6N3V - chains A and B; structure by X-ray diffraction, 1.45 A resolution.

Chain A (and B):
Molecule: Histidine triad nucleotide-binding protein 1
Source organism: Homo sapiens
Notes: chain B of this document is another copy of the same molecule, construct and numbering; everything in this record applies to it too
UniProt: P49773 (HINT1_HUMAN); residues 1-126 here = UniProt positions 1-126
Amino-acid sequence (129 residues; row label = number of the first residue in the row; numbers below 1 keep their minus sign (Ser-2 is residue -2)):
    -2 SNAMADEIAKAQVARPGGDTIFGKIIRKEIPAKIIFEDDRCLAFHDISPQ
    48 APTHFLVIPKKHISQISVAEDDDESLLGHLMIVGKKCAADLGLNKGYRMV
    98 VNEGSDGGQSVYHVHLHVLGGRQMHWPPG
Not modelled in the structure: -2 to 11 (chain B: -2 to 14)
Construct notes: expression tag (-2 to 0)
Residues lining bound ligands: 5'-O-(ethylcarbamoyl)guanosine (KB7): Ile18, Phe19, Ile22, Phe41, His42, Asp43, Ile44, Ser45, His51, Leu53, Asn99, Gly105, Gln106, Ser107, Val108, His112, His114
Curated features (UniProtKB/Swiss-Prot):
  - motif: His110 to His114 (Histidine triad motif)
  - active site: His112 (Tele-AMP-histidine intermediate)
  - binding site (AMP): Asp43, Ile44, Asn99, Gly105 to Ser107, His112 to His114
  - modified residue: Ala2 (N-acetylalanine), Lys21 (N6-acetyllysine), Lys30 (N6-acetyllysine), Ser45 (Phosphoserine), Ser72 (Phosphoserine)
  - natural variant: Arg37 (R37P: In NMAN), His51 (H51R: In NMAN), Cys84 (C84R: In NMAN), Gly89 (G89V: In NMAN), Gly93 (G93D: In NMAN), His112 (H112N: In NMAN)
  - mutagenesis: Phe33 (F33S: Loss of SUMO-specific isopeptidase activity), Glu34 (E34K: Reduced SUMO-specific isopeptidase activity), Cys38 (C38R: No effect on SUMO-specific isopeptidase activity), Asp43 (D43N: Approximately 50-fold increased affinity for tryptamine adenosine phosphoramidate), Ile44 (I44F: Approximately 10-fold increased affinity for tryptamine adenosine phosphoramidate; I44W: Approximately 30-fold increased affinity for tryptamine adenosine phosphoramidate), His51 (H51A: No effect on affinity for 3-indolepropionic acyl-adenylate but a 13.8-fold increased affinity for tryptamine adenosine phosphoramidate monoester), Lys57 (K57N: Loss of SUMO-specific isopeptidase activity), Val97 (V97D: Loss of dimerization. Strongly reduced adenosine 5'-monophosphoramidase activity ...), Gly105 (G105A: Reduces adenosine 5'-monophosphoramidase activity), Ser107 (S107A: Reduces adenosine 5'-monophosphoramidase activity), His110 (H110A: No significant effect on affinity for 3-indolepropionic acyl-adenylate and tryptamine adenosine phosphoramidate monoester), His114 (H114A: Nearly abolishes adenosine 5'-monophosphoramidase activity ...), 1 further mutagenesis entry in UniProt

How chain A and chain B interact:
Residue-residue contacts (101):
  Arg37(A) - Glu71(B)  salt bridge
  Gln47(A) - Trp123(B)
  Gln47(A) - Pro124(B)
  His51(A) - Trp123(B)
  Ile63(A) - Lys82(B)
  Ile63(A) - Tyr94(B)
  Ser64(A) - Lys82(B)  hydrogen bond (backbone-side chain)
  Ser64(A) - Tyr94(B)  hydrogen bond
  Ala66(A) - Ile79(B)  hydrophobic
  Ala66(A) - Lys82(B)  hydrogen bond (backbone-side chain)
  Glu67(A) - Ile79(B)
  Asp68(A) - Ile79(B)
  Asp68(A) - Lys83(B)  salt bridge
  Glu71(A) - Glu71(B)
  Glu71(A) - Ser72(B)
  Glu71(A) - Gly75(B)
  Glu71(A) - His76(B)  salt bridge
  Glu71(A) - Ile79(B)
  Ser72(A) - Glu71(B)
  Ser72(A) - Ser72(B)
  Leu74(A) - Met78(B)
  Leu74(A) - Ile79(B)  hydrophobic
  Gly75(A) - Glu71(B)
  Gly75(A) - Gly75(B)
  His76(A) - Glu71(B)  salt bridge
  Met78(A) - Ile63(B)  hydrophobic
  Met78(A) - Leu74(B)  hydrophobic
  Met78(A) - Met78(B)  hydrophobic
  Met78(A) - Val98(B)  hydrophobic
  Ile79(A) - Ala66(B)  hydrophobic
  Ile79(A) - Glu67(B)
  Ile79(A) - Glu71(B)
  Ile79(A) - Leu74(B)  hydrophobic
  Lys82(A) - Ile63(B)
  Lys82(A) - Ser64(B)  hydrogen bond (side chain-backbone)
  Lys82(A) - Ala66(B)  hydrogen bond (side chain-backbone)
  Lys83(A) - Asp68(B)  salt bridge
  Lys92(A) - Gly101(B)
  Lys92(A) - Ser102(B)  hydrogen bond (backbone-backbone)
  Lys92(A) - Asp103(B)  hydrogen bond (backbone-backbone)
  Gly93(A) - Glu100(B)
  Gly93(A) - Asp103(B)
  Tyr94(A) - Ile63(B)
  Tyr94(A) - Ser64(B)
  Tyr94(A) - Asn99(B)
  Tyr94(A) - Glu100(B)  hydrogen bond (backbone-backbone)
  Tyr94(A) - Gly104(B)
  Arg95(A) - Val97(B)
  Arg95(A) - Val98(B)
  Arg95(A) - Asn99(B)  hydrogen bond
  Arg95(A) - Gly104(B)  hydrogen bond (side chain-backbone)
  Arg95(A) - Pro125(B)  hydrogen bond (side chain-backbone)
  Arg95(A) - Gly126(B)
  Met96(A) - Met96(B)
  Met96(A) - Val97(B)
  Met96(A) - Val98(B)  hydrogen bond (backbone-backbone)
  Val97(A) - Arg95(B)
  Val97(A) - Met96(B)
  Val98(A) - Arg95(B)
  Val98(A) - Met96(B)  hydrogen bond (backbone-backbone)
  Asn99(A) - Tyr94(B)
  Asn99(A) - Arg95(B)  hydrogen bond
  Asn99(A) - Trp123(B)
  Glu100(A) - Gly93(B)
  Glu100(A) - Tyr94(B)  hydrogen bond (backbone-backbone)
  Ser102(A) - Lys92(B)  hydrogen bond (backbone-backbone)
  Ser102(A) - Gln120(B)  hydrogen bond (backbone-side chain)
  Asp103(A) - Lys92(B)  hydrogen bond (backbone-backbone)
  Asp103(A) - Gly93(B)
  Asp103(A) - Arg119(B)
  Asp103(A) - Gln120(B)  hydrogen bond (backbone-side chain)
  Asp103(A) - Met121(B)  hydrogen bond (backbone-backbone)
  Gly104(A) - Tyr94(B)
  Gly104(A) - Arg95(B)  hydrogen bond (backbone-side chain)
  His114(A) - Trp123(B)
  Arg119(A) - Asp103(B)
  Arg119(A) - Gly126(B)  hydrogen bond (side chain-backbone)
  Gln120(A) - Ser102(B)  hydrogen bond (side chain-backbone)
  Gln120(A) - Asp103(B)  hydrogen bond (side chain-backbone)
  Met121(A) - Asp103(B)  hydrogen bond (backbone-backbone)
  Met121(A) - Pro125(B)
  Met121(A) - Gly126(B)
  His122(A) - Gly126(B)  hydrogen bond (backbone-backbone)
  Trp123(A) - Gln47(B)
  Trp123(A) - Asn99(B)
  Trp123(A) - His114(B)
  Pro124(A) - Gln47(B)
  Pro124(A) - Arg119(B)
  Pro124(A) - Gly126(B)
  Pro125(A) - Arg95(B)  hydrogen bond (backbone-side chain)
  Pro125(A) - Val97(B)  hydrophobic
  Pro125(A) - Met121(B)
  Pro125(A) - Pro125(B)
  Pro125(A) - Gly126(B)
  Gly126(A) - Arg95(B)
  Gly126(A) - Arg119(B)  hydrogen bond (backbone-side chain)
  Gly126(A) - Met121(B)
  Gly126(A) - His122(B)  hydrogen bond (backbone-backbone)
  Gly126(A) - Pro124(B)
  Gly126(A) - Pro125(B)
  Gly126(A) - Gly126(B)
Also at the interface, not in a pair above, chain A (42 interface residues in all): Gly101, Gly105, Leu116, Gly118
Also at the interface, not in a pair above, chain B (42 interface residues in all): His51, Gly105, Leu113, Leu116, Gly118

Summary:
The chain A/chain B interface involves 42 residues from each chain, with 29 hydrogen bonds and 5 salt bridges.
Polar contacts include Arg37(A)-Glu71(B), Asp68(A)-Lys83(B) and Glu71(A)-His76(B). Chain A binds
5'-O-(ethylcarbamoyl)guanosine. From UniProt: active-site residue His112(A), 9 AMP-binding residues and 13
mutagenesis sites on chain A.
Both chains are Histidine triad nucleotide-binding protein 1 (Homo sapiens). Entry 6N3V (Human Histidine Triad
Nucleotide Binding Protein 1 (Hint1) with Bound 5'-O-[1-Ethyl]Carbamoyl Guanosine) was determined by X-ray
diffraction, deposited together with 6N3W, 6N3X and 6N3Y.
